PDB entry 5NJV | X-ray diffraction, 2.00 A resolution | chain A

Chain A:
Protein: NS5
Organism: Zika virus (strain Mr 766)
Reference sequence: A0A146CJG7 (A0A146CJG7_ZIKV); residues 4-265 here correspond to UniProt positions 2524-2785 (UniProt number = residue number + 2520)
Chain sequence (262 residues; each row starts with the number of its first residue):
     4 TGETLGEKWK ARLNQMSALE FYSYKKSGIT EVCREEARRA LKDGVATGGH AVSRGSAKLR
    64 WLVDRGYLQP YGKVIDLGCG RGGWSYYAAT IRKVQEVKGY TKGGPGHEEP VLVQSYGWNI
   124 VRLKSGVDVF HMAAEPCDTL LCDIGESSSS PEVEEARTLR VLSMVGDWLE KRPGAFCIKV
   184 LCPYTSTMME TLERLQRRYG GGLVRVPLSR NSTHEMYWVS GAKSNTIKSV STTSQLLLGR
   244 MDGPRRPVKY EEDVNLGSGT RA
Disordered / not traced: 265
Residues lining bound ligands: S-adenosylmethionine (SAM): Ser56, Gly58, Ser59, Gly81, Cys82, Gly83, Arg84, Gly85, Gly86, Trp87, Thr104, Lys105, His110, Glu111, Val130, Asp131, Val132, Phe133, Asp146, Ile147
Reported in the primary citation:
  - catalytic residues: Lys61, Asp146, Lys182, Glu218 (citing earlier work)
  - binding site for S-adenosylmethionine: Gly81 to Gly86 (citing earlier work)
  - contacts within the chain: Val55-Val114 (hydrophobic contact), Val114-Val116 (hydrophobic contact)
  - binding site for S-adenosylmethionine: Ser56, Gly86, Trp87, Lys105, Asp131, Val132, Asp146

Summary:
Ligands of chain A: S-adenosylmethionine. From the paper: catalytic residues Lys61, Asp146 and Lys182 among
others; a binding site for S-adenosylmethionine at Gly81, Ser56 and Gly86 among others.
Chain A is NS5 (Zika virus (strain Mr 766)); the structure, Flavivirus NS5 domain, was determined by X-ray
diffraction together with 5NJU from the same study.
